PDB entry 5IPL | X-ray diffraction, 3.60 A resolution | chains A and B of the 9 polymer chains in the assembly

== Chain A (and B) ==
Protein: DNA-directed RNA polymerase subunit alpha
Organism: Escherichia coli
Notes: EC 2.7.7.6; chain B of this document is another copy of the same molecule, construct and numbering; everything in this record applies to it too
UniProt: P0A7Z4 (RPOA_ECOLI); residue numbers follow UniProt; this construct covers 1-235
Amino-acid sequence (242 residues; each row starts with the number of its first residue; numbers below 1 keep their minus sign (Ala-6 is residue -6)):
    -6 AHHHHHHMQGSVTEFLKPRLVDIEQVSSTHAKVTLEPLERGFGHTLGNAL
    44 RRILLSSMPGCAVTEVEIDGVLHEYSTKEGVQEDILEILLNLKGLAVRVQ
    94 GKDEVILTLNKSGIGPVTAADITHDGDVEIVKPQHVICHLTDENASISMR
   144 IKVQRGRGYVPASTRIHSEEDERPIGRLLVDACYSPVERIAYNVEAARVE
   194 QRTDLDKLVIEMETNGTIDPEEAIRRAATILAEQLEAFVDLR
Not modelled in the structure: -6 to 5 (chain B: -6 to 5, 234-235)
Sequence notes: expression tag (-6 to 0)
UniProt features mapped onto this chain:
  - region: Glu162 to Glu165 (Required for interaction with Crp at class II promoters)
  - mutagenesis: Arg45 (R45C: In rpoA112; temperature-sensitive, blocks RNA polymerase assembly), Glu162 to Glu165 (5-fold decrease in CRP-class II promoter-dependent transcription), Glu165 (E165K: 5-fold decrease in CRP-class II promoter-dependent transcription), Arg191 (R191C: In rpoA101; temperature-sensitive)

== Interface between chain A and chain B ==
Pairs across the interface - 58 pairs, chain A then chain B:
  Glu7(A) with Arg150(B)
  Phe8(A) with Glu226(B)
  Leu9(A) with Gln227(B), hydrogen bond (backbone-side chain)
  Lys10(A) with Glu226(B)
  Pro11(A) with Gln227(B); Ala230(B); Phe231(B), hydrophobic
  Leu13(A) with Phe231(B)
  Leu28(A) with Phe231(B), hydrophobic
  Glu32(A) with Arg150(B), salt bridge
  Arg33(A) with Arg150(B)
  Gly34(A) with Arg45(B), hydrogen bond (backbone-side chain)
  Phe35(A) with Ser50(B); Ile223(B), hydrophobic
  Thr38(A) with Ala42(B); Arg45(B), hydrogen bond
  Leu39(A) with Leu224(B), hydrophobic
  Ala42(A) with Thr38(B)
  Arg45(A) with Gly34(B), hydrogen bond (side chain-backbone); His37(B); Thr38(B), hydrogen bond
  Ile46(A) with Phe35(B), hydrophobic
  Ser50(A) with Phe35(B)
  Pro52(A) with Thr6(B)
  Arg150(A) with Thr6(B); Glu7(B), hydrogen bond (side chain-backbone); Glu32(B), salt bridge
  Arg218(A) with Phe231(B); Val232(B); Asp233(B), hydrogen bond (side chain-backbone)
  Ala221(A) with Leu228(B), hydrophobic; Phe231(B), hydrophobic
  Thr222(A) with Val232(B)
  Ile223(A) with Phe35(B), hydrophobic
  Leu224(A) with Leu39(B), hydrophobic; Leu228(B), hydrophobic
  Ala225(A) with Leu228(B)
  Glu226(A) with Phe8(B); Lys10(B)
  Gln227(A) with Leu9(B), hydrogen bond (side chain-backbone); Pro11(B); Leu39(B)
  Leu228(A) with Ala221(B), hydrophobic; Leu224(B), hydrophobic; Ala225(B); Leu228(B), hydrophobic
  Ala230(A) with Pro11(B)
  Phe231(A) with Leu28(B), hydrophobic; Leu39(B), hydrophobic; Arg218(B); Ala221(B), hydrophobic
  Val232(A) with Arg218(B); Ala221(B), hydrophobic; Thr222(B)
  Leu234(A) with Leu13(B)
  Arg235(A) with Leu13(B); Glu214(B); Arg218(B), hydrogen bond (backbone-side chain)
Other interface residues (no listed pair), chain A (38 interface residues in all): Thr6, Arg12, His37, Ile217, Glu229
Other interface residues (no listed pair), chain B (40 interface residues in all): Leu31, Leu43, Ile46, Ser49, Pro52, Gly151, Ile217, Glu229

== Summary ==
38 residues of chain A and 40 residues of chain B are in contact, with 9 hydrogen bonds and 2 salt bridges.
Polar pairs include Glu32(A)-Arg150(B), Leu9(A)-Gln227(B) and Gly34(A)-Arg45(B). UniProt lists 6 mutagenesis
sites on chain A.
Chain A and chain B are both DNA-directed RNA polymerase subunit alpha (Escherichia coli); the structure,
SigmaS-transcription initiation complex with 4-nt nascent RNA, was determined by X-ray diffraction, deposited
together with 5IPM and 5IPN.
